PDB entry 8CV4 | X-ray diffraction, 1.93 A resolution | chains D and E of the 3 polymer chains in the assembly

# Chain D (and E)
Molecule: Peptide 4.2F
Notes: chain E of this document is another copy of the same molecule, construct and numbering; everything in this record applies to it too
Sequence (12 residues; numbered 1 to 12; the number before each row is that of its first residue):
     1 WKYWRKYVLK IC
Modified positions: Lys2 (N(6)-acetyllysine; ALY); Lys6 (N(6)-acetyllysine; ALY)
Glycans and other covalent adducts: acetyl group (ACE) linked to Trp1, Cys12; amino group (NH2) linked to Cys12
Small-molecule neighbours: acetyl group (ACE): Lys2, Leu9, Lys10, Ile11

# Interface between chain D and chain E
Contacting residue pairs (7; chain D residue first):
  Lys6(D) - Trp1(E)
  Lys6(D) - Lys2(E)
  Lys6(D) - Tyr3(E)  hydrogen bond (backbone-backbone)
  Tyr7(D) - Trp1(E)
  Tyr7(D) - Lys2(E)
  Tyr7(D) - Ile11(E)
  Val8(D) - Trp1(E)  hydrogen bond (backbone-backbone)
Interface residues without a listed pair, chain D (4 interface residues in all): Leu9
Interface residues without a listed pair, chain E (5 interface residues in all): Cys12

# In short
4 residues of chain D and 5 residues of chain E are in contact; the contacts include 2 hydrogen bonds. The
backbones hydrogen-bond at Lys6(D)-Tyr3(E) and Val8(D)-Trp1(E). Acetyl group is covalently linked to Trp1(D).
Amino group is covalently linked to Cys12(D).
Both chains are Peptide 4.2F. Entry 8CV4 (Peptide 4.2C in complex with BRD4.2) was determined by X-ray
diffraction (same publication as 8DNQ, 8CV5, 8CV6 and 8CV7).
